3T31 - chain A; structure by X-ray diffraction, 2.30 A resolution.

[Chain A]
Name: Sulfide-quinone reductase
From: Acidithiobacillus ferrooxidans
Notes: EC 1.8.5.4
Reference sequence: B7JBP8 (SQRD_ACIF2); residues 2-434 here = UniProt positions 2-434
Chain sequence (437 residues; numbered -2 to 434; the number before each row is that of its first residue; numbers below 1 keep their minus sign (Met-2 is residue -2)):
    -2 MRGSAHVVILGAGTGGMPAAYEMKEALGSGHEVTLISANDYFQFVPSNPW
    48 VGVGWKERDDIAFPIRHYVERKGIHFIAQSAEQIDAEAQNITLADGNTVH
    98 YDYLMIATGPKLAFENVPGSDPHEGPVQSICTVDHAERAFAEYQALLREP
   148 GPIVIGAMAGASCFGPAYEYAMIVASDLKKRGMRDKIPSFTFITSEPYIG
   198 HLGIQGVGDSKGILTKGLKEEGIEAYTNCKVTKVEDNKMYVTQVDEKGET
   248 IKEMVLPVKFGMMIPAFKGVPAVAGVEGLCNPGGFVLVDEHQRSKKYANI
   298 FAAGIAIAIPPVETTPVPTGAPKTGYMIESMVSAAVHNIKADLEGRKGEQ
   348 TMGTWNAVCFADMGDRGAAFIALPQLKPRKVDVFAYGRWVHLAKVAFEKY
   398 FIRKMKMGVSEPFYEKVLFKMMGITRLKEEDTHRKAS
Disordered / not traced: 419-434
Sequence notes: initiating methionine (-2); expression tag (-1 to 1)
Modified / non-standard residues: Cys160 (S-mercaptocysteine; CSS); Cys356 ((2S)-2-amino-3-trisulfanylpropanoic acid; TSY)
Ligand contacts:
  - decylubiquinone (DCQ; 2-decyl-5,6-dimethoxy-3-methylcyclohexa-2,5-diene-1,4-dione): Phe41, Pro43, Gly322, Tyr323, Asn353, Val355, Phe357, Ile368, Leu370, Ala390, Lys391, Phe394, Tyr411, Lys417
  - FAD (flavin-adenine dinucleotide): Leu7, Gly8, Ala9, Gly10, Thr11, Gly12, Gly13, Ile33, Ser34, Ala35, Asn36, Val42, Pro43, Pro46, Gln76, Ser77, Ala78, Ala104, Thr105, Gly106, Pro107, Ile127, Cys128, Cys160, Pro163, Phe264, Val267, Ala269, Gly301, Ile302, Lys320, Thr321, Gly322, Tyr323, Ile325, Val355, Cys356, Phe357, Lys391
  - hydrosulfuric acid (H2S): Cys160, Phe161, Gly162, Pro163, Cys356, Phe367
What the authors report for this chain:
  - binding site for flavin-adenine dinucleotide: Lys391
  - binding site for decylubiquinone: Pro43, Gly322, Tyr323, Asn353, Phe357, Phe394, Tyr411
  - catalytic residues: Cys128, Glu166, Lys391, Tyr411 (proposed by the authors, not directly observed)
  - conformationally variable residues (helix shift): Ser407 to Glu427
  - self-association interface (contacts with another copy of this molecule): Thr247 to Pro254
  - mutagenesis - C128A: unchanged catalytic activity
  - mutagenesis - C128A: decreased catalytic activity on DUQ
  - mutagenesis - C128A: unchanged catalytic activity on flavin-adenine dinucleotide

[Summary]
Chain A binds flavin-adenine dinucleotide, decylubiquinone and hydrosulfuric acid. From the paper: catalytic
residues Cys128, Glu166 and Lys391 among others; C128A reduces catalytic activity on DUQ.
Chain A is Sulfide-quinone reductase (Acidithiobacillus ferrooxidans); the structure, Crystal structure of
sulfide:quinone oxidoreductase from Acidithiobacillus ferrooxidans in complex with decylubiquinone, was
determined by X-ray diffraction together with 3T2Z and 3KPK from the same study.
